PDB entry 1M79 | X-ray diffraction, 1.70 A resolution | chain A

[Chain A]
Protein: dihydrofolate reductase
Organism: Candida albicans
Notes: EC 1.5.1.3
Reference sequence: P22906 (DYR_CANAL); residues 1-192 here = UniProt positions 1-192
Amino-acid sequence (192 residues; row label = number of the first residue in the row):
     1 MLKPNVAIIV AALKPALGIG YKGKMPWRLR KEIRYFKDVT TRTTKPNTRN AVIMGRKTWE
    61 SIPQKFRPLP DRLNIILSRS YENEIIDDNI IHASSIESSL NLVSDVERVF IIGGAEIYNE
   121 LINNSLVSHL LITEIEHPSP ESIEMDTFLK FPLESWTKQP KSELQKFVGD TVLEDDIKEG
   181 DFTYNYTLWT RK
Residues lining bound ligands:
  - 5-(4-methoxyphenoxy)-2,4-quinazolinediamine (MQ1): I9, V10, A11, M25, E32, I33, F36, T58, S61, I62, I112, Y118, T133
  - NADPH (NDP; NADPH dihydro-nicotinamide-adenine-dinucleotide phosphate): V10, A11, I19, G20, Y21, G23, K24, M25, W27, G55, R56, K57, T58, L77, S78, R79, S80, S94, I112, G113, G114, A115, E116, I117, Y118, E120, L121, T147

[Summary]
Chain A binds NADPH and 5-(4-methoxyphenoxy)-2,4-quinazolinediamine.
Chain A is dihydrofolate reductase (Candida albicans); the structure, Candida albicans Dihydrofolate Reductase
Complexed with Dihydro-Nicotinamide-Adenine-Dinucleotide Phosphate (NADPH) and
5-(4-methoxyphenoxy)-2,4-quinazolinediamine (GW1466), was determined by X-ray diffraction together with 1M78,
1M7A, 1AOE and 1AI9 from the same study.
